9JXS - chains J and A of the 13 polymer chains in the assembly; structure by electron microscopy, 2.93 A resolution.

[Chain J]
Protein: CRISPR system Cascade subunit CasC
Source organism: Candidatus Cloacimonetes bacterium ADurb.Bin088
Reference sequence: A0A1V6F8B5 (A0A1V6F8B5_9BACT); numbering as in UniProt (aligned over 1-378)
Chain sequence (378 residues; each row starts with the number of its first residue):
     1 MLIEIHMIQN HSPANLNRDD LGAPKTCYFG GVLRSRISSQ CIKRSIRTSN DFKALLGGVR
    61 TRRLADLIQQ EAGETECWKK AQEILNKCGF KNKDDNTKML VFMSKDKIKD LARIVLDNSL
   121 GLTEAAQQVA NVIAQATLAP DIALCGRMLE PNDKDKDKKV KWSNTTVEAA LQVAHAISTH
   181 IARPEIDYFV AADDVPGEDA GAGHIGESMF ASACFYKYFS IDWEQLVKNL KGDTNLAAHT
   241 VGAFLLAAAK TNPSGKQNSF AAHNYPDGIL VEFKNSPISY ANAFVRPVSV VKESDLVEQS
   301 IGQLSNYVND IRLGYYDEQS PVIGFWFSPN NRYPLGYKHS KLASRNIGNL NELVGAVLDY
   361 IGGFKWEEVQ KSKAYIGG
Unresolved in the structure: 72-74, 375-378

[Chain A]
Molecule: 61-nt RNA strand
Sequence (61 nucleotides; each row starts with the number of its first residue; numbers below 1 keep their minus sign (G-7 is residue -7)):
    -7 GUGAACCGGA UUGCCGUCAG GAAAUUAGGU GCGCUUAGCA GUAUUCCCCA CGCAUGUGGG
    53 G
Unresolved in the structure: 46, 53

[Chain J / chain A interface]
Pairs across the interface - 37 pairs, chain J then chain A:
  Leu16(J) - C26(A)  phosphate contact
  Arg18(J) - G25(A)  sugar contact
  Arg18(J) - C26(A)  salt bridge to the phosphate
  Arg18(J) - U27(A)  salt bridge to the phosphate
  Asp19(J) - G25(A)  base contact
  Asp20(J) - G25(A)  base contact
  Lys25(J) - G25(A)  salt bridge to the phosphate
  Gln40(J) - C24(A)  phosphate contact
  Gln40(J) - G25(A)  hydrogen bond to the phosphate
  Cys41(J) - C24(A)  hydrogen bond to the sugar
  Cys41(J) - G25(A)  phosphate contact
  Lys43(J) - G23(A)  salt bridge to the phosphate
  Arg44(J) - C24(A)  salt bridge to the phosphate
  Arg47(J) - C24(A)  salt bridge to the phosphate
  Arg60(J) - G23(A)  sugar contact
  Arg60(J) - C24(A)  salt bridge to the phosphate
  Leu100(J) - G23(A)  base contact
  Cys145(J) - G23(A)  hydrogen bond to the phosphate
  Gly146(J) - U22(A)  sugar contact
  Met148(J) - G21(A)  base contact
  Met148(J) - U22(A)  base contact
  Thr166(J) - G21(A)  sugar contact
  Tyr188(J) - C31(A)  hydrogen bond to the base
  Phe189(J) - A29(A)  sugar contact
  Phe189(J) - C31(A)  phosphate contact
  Val190(J) - A29(A)  hydrogen bond to the sugar
  Val190(J) - G30(A)  sugar contact
  Val190(J) - C31(A)  hydrogen bond to the phosphate
  Ala191(J) - A29(A)  phosphate contact
  Ala191(J) - G30(A)  phosphate contact
  Ala192(J) - G30(A)  phosphate contact
  Ala200(J) - A32(A)  base contact
  Ala200(J) - G33(A)  base contact
  His204(J) - A29(A)  base contact
  Ser254(J) - U27(A)  phosphate contact
  Lys256(J) - U27(A)  phosphate contact
  Asn258(J) - U28(A)  hydrogen bond to the phosphate
Also at the interface, not in a pair above, chain J (32 interface residues in all): Asn17, Phe102, Arg147, Gly201, Gly255, Ser259

[Summary]
The interface between chain J and chain A involves 32 residues on one side and 13 on the other; the contacts
include 7 hydrogen bonds and 7 salt bridges. Among the polar pairs are Tyr188(J)-C31(A), Cys41(J)-C24(A) and
Val190(J)-A29(A).
Chain J is CRISPR system Cascade subunit CasC (Candidatus Cloacimonetes bacterium ADurb.Bin088) and chain A is
a 61-nt RNA strand; the structure, Cryo-EM structure of Cas5-HNH Cascade bound with dsDNA, was determined by
electron microscopy together with 8ZM3, 8ZOL, 8ZP9 and 8ZP7 from the same study.
